5YUX - chains F and G of the 3 polymer chains in the assembly; structure by X-ray diffraction, 2.04 A resolution.

== Chain F ==
Molecule: DNA polymerase IV
From: Escherichia coli (strain K12)
Notes: EC 2.7.7.7
UniProt: Q47155 (DPO4_ECOLI); residues 2-351 here = UniProt positions 2-351
Chain sequence (352 residues; each row starts with the number of its first residue; numbering starts at 0):
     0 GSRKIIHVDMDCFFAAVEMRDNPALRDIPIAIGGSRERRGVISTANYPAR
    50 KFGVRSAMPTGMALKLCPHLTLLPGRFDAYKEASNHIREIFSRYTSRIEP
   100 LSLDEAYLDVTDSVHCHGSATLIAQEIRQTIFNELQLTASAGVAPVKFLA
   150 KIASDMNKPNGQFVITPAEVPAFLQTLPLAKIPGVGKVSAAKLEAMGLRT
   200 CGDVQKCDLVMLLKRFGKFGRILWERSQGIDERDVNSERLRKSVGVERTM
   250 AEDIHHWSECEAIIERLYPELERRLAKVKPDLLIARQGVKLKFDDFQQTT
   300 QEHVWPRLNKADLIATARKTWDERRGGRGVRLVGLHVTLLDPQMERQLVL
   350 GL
Unresolved in the structure: 342-351
Sequence notes: expression tag (0-1)
Ion coordination: Mg2+ site 1: Asp8, Met9, Asp103 (together with dTTP, diphosphate) (shared with 1 residue of chain H); Mg2+ site 2: Asp8, Asp103, Glu104 (together with dTTP) (shared with 2 residues of chain H)
Ligand contacts: diphosphate / dTTP: Asp8, Met9, Asp10, Cys11, Phe12, Phe13, Ser42, Thr43, Tyr46, Arg49, Ser55, Ala56, Asp103, Glu104, Lys157
What the authors report for this chain:
  - binding site for diphosphate: Arg49
  - mutagenesis - R49A: abolished catalytic activity

== Chain G ==
Molecule: DTN1
Sequence (19 nucleotides; numbered 837 to 855; the number before each row is that of its first residue):
   837 TCTAGGGTCCTAGGACCCT
Unresolved in the structure: 837, 855

== Chain F / chain G interface ==
Residue-residue contacts (35; chain F residue first):
  Arg38(F) with DT839(G), sugar contact; DA840(G), sugar contact
  Val40(F) with DT839(G), phosphate contact; DA840(G), base contact
  Ser42(F) with DA840(G), base contact
  Ala56(F) with DA840(G), base contact
  Pro58(F) with DC838(G), sugar contact; DT839(G), sugar contact
  Gly60(F) with DC838(G), phosphate contact
  Lys217(F) with DT847(G), phosphate contact
  Arg238(F) with DT844(G), hydrogen bond to the phosphate; DC845(G), salt bridge to the phosphate
  Arg240(F) with DG843(G), salt bridge to the phosphate; DT844(G), phosphate contact
  Lys241(F) with DT844(G), hydrogen bond to the phosphate; DC845(G), salt bridge to the phosphate
  Ser242(F) with DG843(G), sugar contact; DT844(G), hydrogen bond to the phosphate
  Val243(F) with DG843(G), phosphate contact
  Gly244(F) with DG842(G), phosphate contact; DG843(G), hydrogen bond to the phosphate
  Val245(F) with DG842(G), phosphate contact
  Glu246(F) with DG841(G), sugar contact; DG842(G), hydrogen bond to the phosphate
  Arg247(F) with DG841(G), phosphate contact; DG842(G), salt bridge to the phosphate
  Thr248(F) with DA840(G), sugar contact; DG841(G), hydrogen bond to the phosphate
  Arg273(F) with DG842(G), salt bridge to the phosphate; DG843(G), salt bridge to the phosphate
  Lys291(F) with DA840(G), salt bridge to the phosphate
  Phe295(F) with DT839(G), stacking on the base
  Arg330(F) with DT839(G), salt bridge to the phosphate; DA840(G), salt bridge to the phosphate
  Leu331(F) with DG841(G), phosphate contact
Other interface residues (no listed pair), chain F (26 interface residues in all): Arg35, Gly39, Ile41, Leu239
Other interface residues (no listed pair), chain G (10 interface residues in all): DC846

== Summary ==
26 residues of chain F face 10 of chain G across their interface, with 6 hydrogen bonds, 9 salt bridges and 1
aromatic stacking contact. Among the polar pairs are Arg238(F)-DT844(G), Lys241(F)-DT844(G) and
Ser242(F)-DT844(G). The paper reports a binding site for diphosphate at Arg49(F); R49A of chain F abolishes
catalytic activity.
Here chain F is DNA polymerase IV (Escherichia coli (strain K12)) and chain G is DTN1. Entry 5YUX (DNA
polymerase IV - DNA ternary complex 8) was determined by X-ray diffraction, deposited together with 5YUR,
5YUS, 5YUT, 5YUU, 5YUV, 5YUW and 10 further entries.
